Entry 6RD9 (electron microscopy, 3.00 A resolution); this record covers chains R and S of the 31 polymer chains in the assembly.

== Chain R ==
Protein: Mitochondrial ATP synthase subunit delta
Source organism: Polytomella sp. Pringsheim 198.80
UniProtKB: D7P7X6 (D7P7X6_9CHLO); numbering as in UniProt (aligned over 1-199)
Chain sequence (199 residues; numbered 1 to 199; the number before each row is that of its first residue):
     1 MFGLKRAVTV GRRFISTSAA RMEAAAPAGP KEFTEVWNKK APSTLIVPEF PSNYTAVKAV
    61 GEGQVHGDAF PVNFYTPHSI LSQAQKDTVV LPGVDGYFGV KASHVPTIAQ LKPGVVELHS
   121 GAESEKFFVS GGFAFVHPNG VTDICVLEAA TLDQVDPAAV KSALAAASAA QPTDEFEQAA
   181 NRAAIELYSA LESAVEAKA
Unresolved in the structure: 1-22

== Chain S ==
Protein: ATP synthase gamma chain, mitochondrial
Source organism: Polytomella sp. Pringsheim 198.80
UniProtKB: Q4LDE7 (Q4LDE7_9CHLO); residue numbers follow UniProt; this construct covers 1-317
Chain sequence (317 residues; row label = number of the first residue in the row):
     1 MALRKAVLSL GLSQGVAAEA VLGSGMFNAV QHESVRYASN QAVKQRIRAI KNIGKITKAM
    61 KMVAASKMKN AQIAVEQSRG LVDPFVRLFG DFPAVNSNKS VVVAVTSDKG LCGGLNSNIT
   121 KYTRATLATT ESEGKDVVVV SIGDKGRSQL TRIESQRYQL AIADTYKVRV TFGQASLIVE
   181 ELIKHNPQSY QILFNKFRSA ISFKPTVATI LSPDLLEKQL EDVTGNSLDA YDIEASHERS
   241 DVLRDLTEFH LGVTLYNAML ENNCSEHASR MSAMENSTKS AGEMLGKLTL DYNRKRQATI
   301 TTELIEIIAG ASALMDE
Unresolved in the structure: 1-38, 316-317

== Chain R / chain S interface ==
Contacting residue pairs (100):
  Glu23(R) - Gln219(S)
  Glu23(R) - Asp222(S)
  Ala24(R) - Val223(S)  hydrophobic
  Ala26(R) - Asn96(S)
  Ala26(R) - Leu220(S)
  Ala28(R) - Phe92(S)  hydrophobic
  Ala28(R) - Ala94(S)
  Ala28(R) - Val95(S)  hydrophobic
  Gly29(R) - Asp91(S)
  Gly29(R) - Phe92(S)
  Gly29(R) - Pro93(S)
  Pro30(R) - Asp91(S)
  Glu32(R) - Ala94(S)
  Phe33(R) - Pro93(S)  hydrophobic
  Phe33(R) - Ala94(S)  hydrophobic
  Phe33(R) - Thr130(S)
  Trp37(R) - Tyr122(S)  hydrophobic
  Trp37(R) - Ala125(S)  hydrogen bond (side chain-backbone)
  Trp37(R) - Thr126(S)
  Trp37(R) - Thr129(S)
  Lys40(R) - Ala128(S)  hydrogen bond (side chain-backbone)
  Lys40(R) - Thr129(S)
  Leu45(R) - Lys121(S)
  Leu45(R) - Tyr122(S)  hydrophobic
  Ile46(R) - Tyr122(S)  hydrogen bond (backbone-side chain)
  Pro48(R) - Pro205(S)
  Pro48(R) - Val207(S)  hydrophobic
  Glu49(R) - Lys204(S)
  Glu49(R) - Pro205(S)  hydrogen bond (backbone-backbone)
  Glu49(R) - Thr206(S)
  Glu49(R) - Val207(S)  hydrogen bond (backbone-backbone)
  Phe50(R) - Asp91(S)
  Phe50(R) - Pro93(S)  hydrophobic
  Phe50(R) - Thr206(S)
  Phe50(R) - Val207(S)
  Pro51(R) - Val86(S)  hydrophobic
  Pro51(R) - Asp91(S)
  Pro51(R) - Thr206(S)
  Pro51(R) - Val207(S)
  Ser52(R) - Asp91(S)  hydrogen bond (backbone-side chain)
  Tyr54(R) - Lys196(S)
  Tyr54(R) - Arg198(S)
  Thr55(R) - Asp83(S)
  Thr55(R) - Val86(S)
  Thr55(R) - Arg87(S)  hydrogen bond
  Val57(R) - Arg87(S)  hydrogen bond (backbone-side chain)
  Ala59(R) - Arg87(S)
  Ala59(R) - Tyr231(S)
  Asn73(R) - Arg87(S)  hydrogen bond
  Tyr75(R) - Gly80(S)
  Tyr75(R) - Leu81(S)  hydrophobic
  Tyr75(R) - Pro84(S)
  Thr76(R) - Leu81(S)
  Pro77(R) - Ser78(S)
  Pro77(R) - Leu81(S)
  Pro77(R) - Phe172(S)  hydrophobic
  Pro77(R) - Tyr256(S)
  His78(R) - Gln77(S)
  Ser79(R) - Gln77(S)
  Ile80(R) - Glu76(S)
  Ile80(R) - Gln77(S)
  Ile80(R) - Gly80(S)
  Gly93(R) - Glu234(S)
  Val94(R) - Glu234(S)  hydrogen bond (backbone-side chain)
  Val94(R) - Ala235(S)
  Val94(R) - Ser236(S)
  Asp95(R) - Glu234(S)  hydrogen bond (backbone-side chain)
  Phe98(R) - Glu234(S)
  Pro106(R) - Ala230(S)
  Pro106(R) - Tyr231(S)
  Pro106(R) - Asp232(S)  hydrogen bond (backbone-backbone)
  Thr107(R) - Tyr231(S)
  Thr107(R) - Asp232(S)
  Ile108(R) - Tyr231(S)  hydrophobic
  Ile108(R) - Asp232(S)  hydrogen bond (backbone-backbone)
  Ile108(R) - Ile233(S)
  Ile108(R) - Glu234(S)  hydrogen bond (backbone-backbone)
  Ala109(R) - Glu234(S)
  Gln110(R) - Glu234(S)
  Gln110(R) - Asp245(S)
  Phe133(R) - Val242(S)  hydrophobic
  Phe133(R) - Asp245(S)
  Phe133(R) - Leu246(S)  hydrophobic
  Phe133(R) - Phe249(S)  hydrophobic
  Phe135(R) - Pro84(S)  hydrophobic
  Phe135(R) - Phe85(S)  hydrophobic
  Phe135(R) - Leu88(S)  hydrophobic
  Phe135(R) - Leu246(S)  hydrophobic
  Val136(R) - Tyr231(S)
  His137(R) - Arg87(S)
  His137(R) - Leu88(S)
  His137(R) - Tyr231(S)
  Pro138(R) - Tyr231(S)
  Asp143(R) - Pro84(S)
  Asp143(R) - Arg87(S)  salt bridge
  Cys145(R) - Leu81(S)  hydrophobic
  Cys145(R) - Pro84(S)  hydrophobic
  Cys145(R) - Phe249(S)
  Leu147(R) - Phe172(S)  hydrophobic
  Leu147(R) - Phe249(S)  hydrophobic
Also at the interface, not in a pair above, chain R (52 interface residues in all): Ala25, Val36, Ala41, Lys58, Gly96, Val141, Val146
Also at the interface, not in a pair above, chain S (50 interface residues in all): Glu131, Ala208, Leu228

== Summary ==
The interface between chain R and chain S involves 52 residues on one side and 50 on the other, with 14
hydrogen bonds and 1 salt bridge. Among the polar pairs are Asp143(R)-Arg87(S), Trp37(R)-Ala125(S) and
Lys40(R)-Ala128(S).
Here chain R is Mitochondrial ATP synthase subunit delta and chain S is ATP synthase gamma chain,
mitochondrial, both from Polytomella sp. Pringsheim 198.80. Entry 6RD9 (CryoEM structure of Polytomella F-ATP
synthase, Primary rotary state 1, composite map) was determined by electron microscopy (same publication as
6RD4, 6RD5, 6RD6, 6RD7, 6RD8, 6RDA and 46 further entries).
